2GPP - chains A and C of the 4 polymer chains in the assembly; structure by X-ray diffraction, 2.60 A resolution.

[Chain A]
Protein: Estrogen-related receptor gamma
Organism: Homo sapiens
Notes: fragment: Residues (229-458)
UniProt: P62508 (ERR3_HUMAN); numbering as in UniProt (aligned over 229-458)
Chain sequence (230 residues; row label = number of the first residue in the row):
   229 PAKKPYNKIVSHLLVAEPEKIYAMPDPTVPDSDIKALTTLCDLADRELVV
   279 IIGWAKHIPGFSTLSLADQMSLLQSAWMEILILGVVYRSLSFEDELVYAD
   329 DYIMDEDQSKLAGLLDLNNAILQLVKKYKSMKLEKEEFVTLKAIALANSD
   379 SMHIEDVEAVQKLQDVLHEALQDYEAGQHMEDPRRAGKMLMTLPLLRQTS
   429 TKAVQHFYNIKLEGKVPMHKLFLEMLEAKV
Not modelled in the structure: 229-232, 458
Residues lining bound ligands: 1BA (4-hydroxy-n'-(4-isopropylbenzyl)benzohydrazide): Glu-247, Lys-248, Ile-249, Leu-268, Leu-271, Ala-272, Glu-275, Met-306, Leu-309, Gly-312, Val-313, Arg-316, Val-325, Tyr-326, Ala-327, Asp-328, Leu-345, Phe-435, Phe-450

[Chain C]
Protein: Nuclear receptor-interacting protein 1
Notes: fragment: Residues (366-390)
UniProt: P48552 (NRIP1_HUMAN); residue numbers follow UniProt; this construct covers 366-390
Chain sequence (25 residues; each row starts with the number of its first residue):
   366 LERNNIKQAANNSLLLHLLKSQTIP
Not modelled in the structure: 366-377, 389-390
Swiss-Prot annotation at these positions:
  - motif: Leu-380 to Leu-384 (LXXLL motif 5)
  - modified residue: Ser-378 (Phosphoserine)
  - cross-link: Lys-372 (Glycyl lysine isopeptide (Lys-Gly) (interchain with G-Cter in SUMO2))

[Interface between chain A and chain C]
Contacting residue pairs (23):
  Ile-280(A) / Leu-380(C)  hydrophobic
  Ile-280(A) / Leu-383(C)  hydrophobic
  Lys-284(A) / Leu-383(C)  hydrogen bond (side chain-backbone)
  Lys-284(A) / Leu-384(C)  hydrogen bond (side chain-backbone)
  Lys-284(A) / Ser-386(C)  hydrogen bond (side chain-backbone)
  Lys-284(A) / Gln-387(C)
  Phe-289(A) / Leu-384(C)  hydrophobic
  Leu-294(A) / Leu-381(C)  hydrophobic
  Leu-294(A) / Lys-385(C)
  Gln-297(A) / Leu-384(C)
  Met-298(A) / Leu-380(C)  hydrophobic
  Met-298(A) / Leu-381(C)  hydrophobic
  Met-298(A) / Leu-384(C)  hydrophobic
  Leu-301(A) / Leu-380(C)  hydrophobic
  Leu-301(A) / Leu-384(C)  hydrophobic
  Lys-448(A) / Ser-378(C)
  Lys-448(A) / Leu-379(C)
  Leu-449(A) / Leu-379(C)  hydrophobic
  Leu-449(A) / Leu-383(C)  hydrophobic
  Glu-452(A) / Ser-378(C)  hydrogen bond (side chain-backbone)
  Glu-452(A) / Leu-379(C)  hydrogen bond (side chain-backbone)
  Glu-452(A) / Leu-380(C)  hydrogen bond (side chain-backbone)
  Met-453(A) / Leu-380(C)  hydrophobic
Other interface residues (no listed pair), chain A (13 interface residues in all): Val-277, Gln-302

[Overview]
The interface between chain A and chain C involves 13 residues on one side and 9 on the other, with 6 hydrogen
bonds. Among the polar pairs are Lys-284(A)/Leu-383(C), Lys-284(A)/Leu-384(C) and Lys-284(A)/Ser-386(C). Chain
A binds compound 1BA.
Chain A is Estrogen-related receptor gamma (Homo sapiens) and chain C is Nuclear receptor-interacting protein
1; the structure, Estrogen Related Receptor-gamma ligand binding domain complexed with a RIP140 peptide and
synthetic ligand GSK4716, was determined by X-ray diffraction, deposited together with 2GP7, 2GPO, 2GPU and
2GPV.
